3CN1 - chains A and B; structure by X-ray diffraction, 1.52 A resolution.

[Chain A (and B)]
Molecule: Transthyretin
Source organism: Homo sapiens
Notes: chain B of this document is another copy of the same molecule, construct and numbering; everything in this record applies to it too
UniProt: P02766 (TTHY_HUMAN); residues 1-127 here correspond to UniProt positions 21-147 (UniProt number = residue number + 20)
Chain sequence (127 residues; numbered 1 to 127; the number before each row is that of its first residue):
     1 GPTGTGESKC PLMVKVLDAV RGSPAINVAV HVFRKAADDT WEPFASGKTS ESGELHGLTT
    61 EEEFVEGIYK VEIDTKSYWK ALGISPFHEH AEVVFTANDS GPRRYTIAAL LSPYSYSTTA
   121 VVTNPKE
Disordered / not traced: 1-10, 126-127 (chain B: 1-9, 125-127)
Ligand contacts: 3,5-Dibromo-4-hydroxystilbene (LJ2; 2,6-dibromo-4-[(E)-2-phenylethenyl]phenol): Lys15, Leu17, Thr106, Ala108, Leu110, Ser117, Thr118, Thr119
Swiss-Prot annotation at these positions:
  - binding site (L-thyroxine): Lys15, Glu54, Ser117
  - modified residue: Cys10 (Sulfocysteine), Glu42 (4-carboxyglutamate), Ser52 (Phosphoserine)
  - glycosylation: Asn98 (N-linked (GlcNAc...) asparagine)

[Interface between chain A and chain B]
Residue-residue contacts - 40 pairs, chain A then chain B:
  Lys76(A) with Thr96(B)
  Phe87(A) with Phe95(B), hydrophobic; Thr96(B); Tyr105(B), hydrophobic; Ile107(B), hydrophobic; Ala120(B), hydrophobic; Val122(B), hydrophobic
  His88(A) with Val93(B); Val94(B)
  Glu89(A) with Val94(B), hydrogen bond (backbone-backbone); Thr96(B), hydrogen bond
  His90(A) with Val94(B)
  Glu92(A) with Glu92(B); Val94(B); Tyr116(B), hydrogen bond (backbone-side chain)
  Val93(A) with His88(B)
  Val94(A) with His88(B); Glu89(B), hydrogen bond (backbone-backbone); His90(B); Glu92(B)
  Phe95(A) with Phe87(B), hydrophobic
  Thr96(A) with Glu89(B), hydrogen bond
  Tyr105(A) with Phe87(B), hydrophobic
  Ile107(A) with Phe87(B), hydrophobic
  Tyr114(A) with Thr119(B), hydrogen bond (backbone-side chain); Ala120(B), hydrogen bond (backbone-backbone)
  Ser115(A) with Thr118(B), hydrogen bond (side chain-backbone); Thr119(B)
  Tyr116(A) with Glu92(B), hydrogen bond (side chain-backbone); Ser117(B); Thr118(B), hydrogen bond (backbone-backbone)
  Ser117(A) with Tyr116(B), hydrogen bond (side chain-backbone); Ser117(B), hydrogen bond
  Thr118(A) with Ser115(B), hydrogen bond (backbone-side chain); Tyr116(B), hydrogen bond (backbone-backbone)
  Thr119(A) with Tyr114(B), hydrogen bond (side chain-backbone); Ser115(B)
  Ala120(A) with Phe87(B), hydrophobic; Tyr114(B), hydrogen bond (backbone-backbone)
  Val122(A) with Phe87(B), hydrophobic
Also at the interface, not in a pair above, chain A (21 interface residues in all): Ile68
Also at the interface, not in a pair above, chain B (20 interface residues in all): Ile68

[In short]
Chain A and chain B form an interface of 21 and 20 residues respectively, with 16 hydrogen bonds. Polar
contacts include Glu89(A)-Thr96(B), Glu92(A)-Tyr116(B) and Tyr114(A)-Thr119(B). Ligands of chain A:
3,5-Dibromo-4-hydroxystilbene. UniProt lists 3 L-thyroxine-binding residues on chain A.
Both chains are Transthyretin (Homo sapiens). Entry 3CN1 (Human transthyretin (TTR) in complex with
3,5-Dibromo-4-hydroxystilbene) was determined by X-ray diffraction, deposited together with 3CN0, 3CN2, 3CN3
and 3CN4.
